Entry 9F67 (electron microscopy, 2.80 A resolution); this record covers chains 2 and A of the 4 polymer chains in the assembly.

Chain 2:
Name: Nuclear cap-binding protein subunit 2
Source organism: Trypanosoma brucei brucei
UniProtKB: Q585L4 (Q585L4_TRYB2); residue numbers follow UniProt; this construct covers 1-187
Amino-acid sequence (187 residues; each row starts with the number of its first residue):
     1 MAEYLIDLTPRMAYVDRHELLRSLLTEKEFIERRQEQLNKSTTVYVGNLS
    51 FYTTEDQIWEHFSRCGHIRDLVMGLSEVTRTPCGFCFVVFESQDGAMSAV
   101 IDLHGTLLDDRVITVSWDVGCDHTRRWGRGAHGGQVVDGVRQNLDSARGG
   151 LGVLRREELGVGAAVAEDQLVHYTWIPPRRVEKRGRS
Not modelled in the structure: 163-166, 180-187
Reported in the primary citation:
  - binding site for cap4 (chain A): Tyr14, Tyr45, Trp117, Asp118, Arg125, Arg129, Gln135, Val136, Val137, Val140, Gln142, Leu154

Chain A:
Molecule: cap4
Sequence (6 nucleotides; each row starts with the number of its first residue):
     1 XXXCXA
Modified residues: MGT (7N-methyl-8-hydroguanosine-5'-triphosphate) at position 1, A1IC0 ((2R,3R,4R,5R)-5-[6-(dimethylamino)purin-9-yl]-2-(hydroxymethyl)-4-methoxy-oxolan-3-ol) at position 2, A2M (2'-O-methyladenosine 5'-(dihydrogen phosphate)) at position 3, OMC (o2'-methylycytidine-5'-monophosphate) at position 4, A1IC1 ([(2R,3R,4R,5R)-4-methoxy-5-[3-methyl-2,4-bis(oxidanylidene)pyrimidin-1-yl]-3-oxidanyl-oxolan-2-yl]methyl dihydrogen phosphite) at position 5

Interface between chain 2 and chain A:
Residue-residue contacts (19; chain 2 residue first):
  Met12(2) with MGT_1(A)
  Tyr14(2) with MGT_1(A)
  Asp16(2) with MGT_1(A)
  Tyr45(2) with MGT_1(A)
  Phe85(2) with MGT_1(A)
  Phe87(2) with MGT_1(A)
  Trp117(2) with MGT_1(A)
  Asp118(2) with MGT_1(A)
  Arg125(2) with MGT_1(A)
  Arg129(2) with MGT_1(A)
  Gln135(2) with MGT_1(A)
  Val136(2) with MGT_1(A); A1IC0_2(A); A2M_3(A), base contact
  Val137(2) with A1IC0_2(A)
  Val140(2) with A1IC0_2(A); A6(A), base contact
  Gln142(2) with A6(A), hydrogen bond to the base
  Leu154(2) with A6(A), phosphate contact
Other interface residues (no listed pair), chain 2 (22 interface residues in all): Arg17, Ser116, Arg126, Gly128, Gly130, Gly134
Other interface residues (no listed pair), chain A (5 interface residues in all): A1IC1_5

In short:
22 residues of chain 2 face 5 of chain A across their interface; the contacts include 1 hydrogen bond. The
hydrogen-bonded pair is Gln142(2)-A6(A). The paper reports a binding site for cap4 (chain A) at Tyr14(2),
Tyr45(2) and Trp117(2) among others.
Chain 2 is Nuclear cap-binding protein subunit 2 (Trypanosoma brucei brucei) and chain A is cap4; the
structure, Trypanosoma brucei nuclear cap-binding complex (CBC) bound to cap4, was determined by electron
microscopy (same publication as 9F3F).
